PDB entry 3STR | X-ray diffraction, 1.75 A resolution | chain P

[Chain P]
Protein: Peptide deformylase 3
Organism: Streptococcus pneumoniae
Notes: EC 3.5.1.88
Reference sequence: Q939R9 (Q939R9_STRPN); residue numbers follow UniProt; this construct covers 1-203
Chain sequence (203 residues; numbered 1 to 203; the number before each row is that of its first residue):
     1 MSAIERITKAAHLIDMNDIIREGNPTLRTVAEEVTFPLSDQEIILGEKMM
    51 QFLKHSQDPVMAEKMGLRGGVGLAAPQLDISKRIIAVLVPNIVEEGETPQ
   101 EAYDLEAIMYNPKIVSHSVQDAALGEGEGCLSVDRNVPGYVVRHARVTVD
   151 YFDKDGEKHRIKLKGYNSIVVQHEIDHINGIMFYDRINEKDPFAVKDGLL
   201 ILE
Not modelled in the structure: 1, 93-101
Metal / ion sites: Ni2+: Cys-130, His-173, His-177 (together with 3LI)
Small-molecule neighbours: 3LI ((4R)-3-(4-[4-(2-chlorophenyl)piperazin-1-yl]-6-{[2-methyl-6-(methylcarbamoyl)phenyl]amino}-1,3,5-triazin-2-yl)-N-[2-(hydroxyamino)-2-oxoethyl]-1,3-thiazolidine-4-carboxamide): Ser-56, Gln-57, Gly-69, Gly-70, Val-71, Gly-72, Leu-73, Gln-77, Pro-90, Leu-124, Glu-126, Gly-127, Glu-128, Gly-129, Cys-130, Leu-131, Tyr-166, Ile-169, Val-170, His-173, Glu-174, His-177

[In short]
Ligands of chain P: compound 3LI. Cys-130, His-173 and His-177 coordinate Ni2+.
Chain P is Peptide deformylase 3 (Streptococcus pneumoniae); the structure, Strep Peptide Deformylase with a
time dependent thiazolidine hydroxamic acid, was determined by X-ray diffraction, deposited together with 3SVJ
and 3SW8.
